PDB entry 2EAX | X-ray diffraction, 2.10 A resolution | chains C and L of the 4 polymer chains in the assembly

Chain C:
Name: Peptidoglycan recognition protein-I-beta
Source organism: Homo sapiens
Notes: fragment: peptidoglycan-binding domain
UniProtKB: Q3B822 (Q3B822_HUMAN); residue numbers follow UniProt; this construct covers 210-373
Chain sequence (164 residues; each row starts with the number of its first residue):
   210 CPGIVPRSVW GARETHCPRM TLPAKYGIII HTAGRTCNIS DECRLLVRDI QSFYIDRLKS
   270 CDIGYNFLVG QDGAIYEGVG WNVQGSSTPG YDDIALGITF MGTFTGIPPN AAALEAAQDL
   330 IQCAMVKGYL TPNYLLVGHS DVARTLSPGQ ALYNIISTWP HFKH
Disulfides: Cys210-Cys332, Cys226-Cys270, Cys246-Cys252
Reported in the primary citation:
  - binding site for the ligand AMV: Thr241, Tyr274
  - specificity-determining residues: Val288 (proposed by the authors, not directly observed)

Chain L:
Name: Glycosamyl muramyl pentapeptide
Chain sequence (5 residues; numbered 502 to 506; the number before each row is that of its first residue):
   502 AEKAA
Glycans and other covalent adducts: compound AMV linked to Ala502
Modified positions: Glu503 (gamma-D-glutamic acid; FGA); Ala505 (D-alanine; DAL); Ala506 (D-alanine; DAL)

How chain C and chain L interact:
Residue-residue contacts (14):
  Tyr263(C) - Ala502(L)
  Lys268(C) - Lys504(L)
  Gln293(C) - Ala506(L)
  Ser295(C) - Glu503(L)
  Ser296(C) - Glu503(L)  hydrogen bond (backbone-backbone)
  Thr297(C) - Glu503(L)
  Thr297(C) - Ala506(L)
  Pro298(C) - Glu503(L)
  Gly299(C) - Ala506(L)  hydrogen bond (backbone-backbone)
  Tyr300(C) - Ala506(L)
  Asp301(C) - Glu503(L)
  Asp301(C) - Ala506(L)  hydrogen bond (backbone-backbone)
  Asp302(C) - Ala506(L)
  Ala352(C) - Glu503(L)
Other interface residues (no listed pair), chain C (14 interface residues in all): Leu267, Arg353
Other interface residues (no listed pair), chain L (5 interface residues in all): Ala505

In short:
The interface between chain C and chain L involves 14 residues on one side and 5 on the other, with 3 hydrogen
bonds. Among the polar pairs are Gly299(C)-Ala506(L), Asp301(C)-Ala506(L) and Ser296(C)-Glu503(L). From the
paper: a binding site for the ligand AMV at Thr241(C) and Tyr274(C); the specificity determinant Val288(C).
Here chain C is Peptidoglycan recognition protein-I-beta (Homo sapiens) and chain L is Glycosamyl muramyl
pentapeptide. Entry 2EAX (Crystal structure of human PGRP-IBETAC in complex with glycosamyl muramyl
pentapeptide) was determined by X-ray diffraction (same publication as 2EAV).
